PDB entry 6EO0 | X-ray diffraction, 2.40 A resolution | chain A

# Chain A
Name: NAD-dependent protein deacylase sirtuin-5, mitochondrial
Source organism: Danio rerio
Notes: EC 3.5.1.-
UniProtKB: Q6DHI5 (SIR5_DANRE); residues 28-298 here = UniProt positions 28-298
Chain sequence (277 residues; numbered 22 to 298; the number before each row is that of its first residue):
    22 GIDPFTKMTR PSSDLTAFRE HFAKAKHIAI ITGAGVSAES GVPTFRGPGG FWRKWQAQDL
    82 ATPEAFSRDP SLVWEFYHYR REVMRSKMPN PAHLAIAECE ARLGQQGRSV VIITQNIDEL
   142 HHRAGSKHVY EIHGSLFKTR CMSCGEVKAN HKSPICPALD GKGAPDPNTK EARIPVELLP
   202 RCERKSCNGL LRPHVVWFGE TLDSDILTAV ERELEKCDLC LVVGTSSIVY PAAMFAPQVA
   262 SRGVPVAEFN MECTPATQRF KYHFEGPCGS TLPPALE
Unresolved in the structure: 22-24
Differences from the reference sequence: expression tag (22-27)
Bound ions: Zn2+: Cys162, Cys165, Cys203, Cys208
Small-molecule neighbours: BV8 / BVT: Gly54, Ala55, Gly56, Ala59, Glu60, Thr65, Phe66, Arg67, Ala82, Tyr98, Arg101, Gln136, Asn137, Ile138, His154, Val216, Val217, Trp218, Phe219, Gly220, Glu221, Thr222, Leu223, Gly245, Thr246, Ser247, Ile249, Val250, Tyr251, Pro252, Asn271, Met272, Glu273, Gly287, Pro288, Cys289
What the authors report for this chain:
  - binding site for the ligand BVT: Tyr98, Arg101

# Overview
Ligands of chain A: BV8 / BVT. Cys162, Cys165, Cys203 and Cys208 form the Zn2+ site. The paper reports a
binding site for the ligand BVT at Tyr98 and Arg101.
Chain A is NAD-dependent protein deacylase sirtuin-5, mitochondrial (Danio rerio); the structure, Zebrafish
Sirt5 in complex with stalled peptidylimidate and bicyclic intermediate of inhibitory compound 29, was
determined by X-ray diffraction (same publication as 6ENX and 6EQS).
